Entry 8GUJ (electron microscopy, 2.80 A resolution); this record covers chains G and I of the 12 polymer chains in the assembly.

== Chain G ==
Name: Histone H2A type 1
Organism: Homo sapiens
UniProt: P0C0S8 (H2A1_HUMAN); residues 1-129 here correspond to UniProt positions 2-130 (UniProt number = residue number + 1)
Amino-acid sequence (129 residues; numbered 1 to 129; the number before each row is that of its first residue):
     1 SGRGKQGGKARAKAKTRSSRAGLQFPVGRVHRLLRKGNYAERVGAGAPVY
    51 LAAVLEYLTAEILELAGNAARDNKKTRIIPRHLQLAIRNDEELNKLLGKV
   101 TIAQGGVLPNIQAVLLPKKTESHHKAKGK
Unresolved in the structure: 1-7, 121-129
UniProt features mapped onto this chain:
  - modified residue: Ser1 (N-acetylserine), Arg3 (Citrulline), Lys5 (N6-(2-hydroxyisobutyryl)lysine), Lys9 (N6-(2-hydroxyisobutyryl)lysine), Lys13 (N6-(beta-hydroxybutyryl)lysine), Lys36 (N6-(2-hydroxyisobutyryl)lysine), Lys74 (N6-(2-hydroxyisobutyryl)lysine), Lys75 (N6-(2-hydroxyisobutyryl)lysine), Lys95 (N6-(2-hydroxyisobutyryl)lysine), Lys99 (N6-glutaryllysine), Gln104 (N5-methylglutamine), Lys118 (N6-(2-hydroxyisobutyryl)lysine), Lys119 (N6-crotonyllysine), Thr120 (Phosphothreonine), Lys125 (N6-crotonyllysine)
  - cross-link (Glycyl lysine isopeptide (Lys-Gly)): Lys13 (interchain with G-Cter in ubiquitin), Lys15 (interchain with G-Cter in ubiquitin), Lys119 (interchain with G-Cter in ubiquitin)

== Chain I ==
Molecule: 147-nt DNA strand
Sequence (147 nucleotides; each row starts with the number of its first residue):
     1 CTGGAGAATCCCGGTGCCGAGGCCGCTCAATTGGTCGTAGACAGCTCTAG
    51 CACCGCTTAAACGCACGTACGCGCTGTCCCCCGCGTTTTAACCGCCAAGG
   101 GGATTACTCCCTAGTCTCCAGGCACGTGTCAGATATATACATCCTGT

== How chain G and chain I interact ==
Pairs across the interface (15; chain G residue first):
  Arg11(G) with DT32(I), hydrogen bond to the base; DG33(I), phosphate contact
  Ala12(G) with DT32(I), sugar contact; DG33(I), hydrogen bond to the phosphate
  Ala14(G) with DT32(I), phosphate contact
  Lys15(G) with DT31(I), hydrogen bond to the phosphate; DT32(I), hydrogen bond to the phosphate
  Thr16(G) with DT31(I), phosphate contact
  Arg17(G) with DT31(I), salt bridge to the phosphate
  Arg20(G) with DT32(I), salt bridge to the phosphate
  Gly28(G) with DA30(I), sugar contact; DT31(I), phosphate contact
  Arg32(G) with DA30(I), salt bridge to the phosphate
  Arg42(G) with DA39(I), sugar contact
  Arg77(G) with DA20(I), sugar contact
Also at the interface, not in a pair above, chain G (14 interface residues in all): Lys13, Arg29, Arg35

== Summary ==
The interface between chain G and chain I involves 14 residues on one side and 6 on the other, with 4 hydrogen
bonds and 3 salt bridges. Polar pairs include Arg11(G)-DT32(I), Ala12(G)-DG33(I) and Lys15(G)-DT31(I).
Chain G is Histone H2A type 1 (Homo sapiens) and chain I is a 147-nt DNA strand; the structure,
Bre1-nucleosome complex (Model II), was determined by electron microscopy (same publication as 8GUI and 8GUK).
